PDB entry 3QER | X-ray diffraction, 1.96 A resolution | chains A and T of the 3 polymer chains in the assembly

Chain A:
Molecule: DNA polymerase
From: Enterobacteria phage RB69
Notes: EC 2.7.7.7
UniProt: Q38087 (DPOL_BPR69); residues 1-903 here = UniProt positions 1-903
Chain sequence (903 residues; each row starts with the number of its first residue):
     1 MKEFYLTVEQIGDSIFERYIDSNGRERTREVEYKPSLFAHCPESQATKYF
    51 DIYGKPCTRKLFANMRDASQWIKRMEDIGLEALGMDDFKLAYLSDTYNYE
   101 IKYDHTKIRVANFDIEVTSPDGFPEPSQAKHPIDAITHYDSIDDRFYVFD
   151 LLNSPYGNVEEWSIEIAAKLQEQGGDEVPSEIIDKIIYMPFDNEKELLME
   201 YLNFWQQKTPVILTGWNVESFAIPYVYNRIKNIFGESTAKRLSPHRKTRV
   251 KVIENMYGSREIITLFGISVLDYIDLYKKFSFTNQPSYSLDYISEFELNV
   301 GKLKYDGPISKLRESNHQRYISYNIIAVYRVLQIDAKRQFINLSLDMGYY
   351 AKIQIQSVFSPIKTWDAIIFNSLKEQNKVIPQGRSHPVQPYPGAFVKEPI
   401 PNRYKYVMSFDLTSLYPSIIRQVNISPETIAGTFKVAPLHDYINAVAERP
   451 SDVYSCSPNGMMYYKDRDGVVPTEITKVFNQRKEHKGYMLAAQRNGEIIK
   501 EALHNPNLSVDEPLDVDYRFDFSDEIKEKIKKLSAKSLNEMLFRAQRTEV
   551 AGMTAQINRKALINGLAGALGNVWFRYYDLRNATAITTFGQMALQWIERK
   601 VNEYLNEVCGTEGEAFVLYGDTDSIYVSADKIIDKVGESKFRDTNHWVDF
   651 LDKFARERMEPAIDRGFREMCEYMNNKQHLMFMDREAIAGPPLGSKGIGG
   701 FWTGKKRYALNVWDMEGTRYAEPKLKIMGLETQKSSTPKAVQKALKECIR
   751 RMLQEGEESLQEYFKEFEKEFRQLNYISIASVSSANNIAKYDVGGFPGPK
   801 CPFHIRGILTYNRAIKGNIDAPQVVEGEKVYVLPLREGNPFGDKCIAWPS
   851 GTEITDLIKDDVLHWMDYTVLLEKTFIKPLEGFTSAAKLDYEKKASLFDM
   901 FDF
Sequence notes: conflict Ala222 (Asp in Q38087), Ala327 (Asp in Q38087); engineered mutation Ala561 (Leu in Q38087), Gly565 (Ser in Q38087), Ala567 (Tyr in Q38087)
Ion coordination: Ca2+ site 1 near Glu116 (its only coordinating residue here); Ca2+ site 2: Asp411, Leu412, Asp623 (together with 2'-deoxyadenosine 5'-triphosphate); Ca2+ site 3: Asp411, Asp623 (together with 2'-deoxyadenosine 5'-triphosphate); Ca2+ site 4: Asn505, Asn507, Lys531
Residues lining bound ligands: 2'-deoxyadenosine 5'-triphosphate (DTP): Asp411, Leu412, Thr413, Ser414, Leu415, Tyr416, Pro417, Arg482, Lys486, Lys560, Asn564, Thr622, Asp623
Swiss-Prot annotation at these positions:
  - region: Thr248 to Thr264 (Beta hairpin), Lys705 to Tyr708 (Binding of DNA in B-conformation), Leu897 to Phe903 (Interaction with the polymerase clamp)
  - binding site (Mg(2+)): Asp114, Glu116, Asp411, Leu412, Asp623
  - binding site (substrate): Ser414 to Tyr416, Arg482, Lys560
  - site: Asp621 (Optimization of metal coordination by the polymerase active site), Lys706 (Optimization of metal coordination by the polymerase active site), Asp714 (Essential for viral replication)
  - mutagenesis: Leu415 (L415A/G: Decreases base selectivity by several hundred fold; L415G/F: Increased misinsertion, increased mismatch extension and inefficient proofreading; L415M: No effect on base selectivity), Asp621 (D621A: Drastic decrease in the efficiency of incorporation of dGMP), Lys706 (K706A: Almost complete loss of polymerase activity), Asp714 (D714A: Complete loss of viral replication)
From the paper describing this entry:
  - mutagenesis - L561A/S565G/Y567A (2,000 fold): increased catalytic activity on dAMP opposite dF
  - mutagenesis - Y567A: increased catalytic activity on dAMP opposite to dF
  - mutagenesis - S565G: unchanged catalytic activity on dAMP opposite dF
  - mutagenesis - L561A/Y567A, S565G/Y567A: increased catalytic activity
  - conformationally variable residues: Ala567, Gly568

Chain T:
Molecule: 18-nt DNA strand
Sequence (18 nucleotides; each row starts with the number of its first residue):
     1 TCGXGTAAGCAGTCCGCG
Modified residues: DFT (1-[2-deoxyribofuranosyl]-2,4-difluoro-5-methyl-benzene-5'monophosphate) at position 4

How chain A and chain T interact:
Residue-residue contacts (39; chain A residue first):
  Asp86(A) - DT1(T)  phosphate contact
  Asp87(A) - DT1(T)  hydrogen bond to the phosphate
  Ser360(A) - DG3(T)  phosphate contact
  Ser360(A) - DFT_4(T)  hydrogen bond to the phosphate
  Pro361(A) - DFT_4(T)  phosphate contact
  Ile362(A) - DG3(T)  phosphate contact
  Ile362(A) - DFT_4(T)  hydrogen bond to the phosphate
  Lys363(A) - DC2(T)  salt bridge to the phosphate
  Tyr391(A) - DG5(T)  sugar contact
  Tyr391(A) - DT6(T)  sugar contact
  Pro392(A) - DT6(T)  phosphate contact
  Pro392(A) - DA7(T)  phosphate contact
  Gly393(A) - DT6(T)  hydrogen bond to the phosphate
  Gly393(A) - DA7(T)  hydrogen bond to the phosphate
  Ala394(A) - DA7(T)  sugar contact
  Val396(A) - DA7(T)  phosphate contact
  Val396(A) - DA8(T)  phosphate contact
  Asn564(A) - DFT_4(T)  base contact
  Gly565(A) - DFT_4(T)  sugar contact
  Gly568(A) - DFT_4(T)  base contact
  Gly568(A) - DG5(T)  sugar contact
  Ala569(A) - DFT_4(T)  sugar contact
  Gly571(A) - DG5(T)  sugar contact
  Asn572(A) - DFT_4(T)  hydrogen bond to the phosphate
  Asn572(A) - DG5(T)  hydrogen bond to the phosphate
  Trp574(A) - DG3(T)  stacking on the base
  Lys705(A) - DA8(T)  salt bridge to the phosphate
  Lys705(A) - DG9(T)  sugar contact
  Lys706(A) - DA7(T)  base contact
  Lys706(A) - DA8(T)  sugar contact
  Arg707(A) - DG9(T)  phosphate contact
  Arg707(A) - DC10(T)  salt bridge to the phosphate
  Pro799(A) - DC14(T)  phosphate contact
  Lys800(A) - DT13(T)  phosphate contact
  Lys800(A) - DC14(T)  hydrogen bond to the phosphate
  Cys801(A) - DT13(T)  sugar contact
  Phe803(A) - DG12(T)  sugar contact
  Lys844(A) - DT13(T)  salt bridge to the phosphate
  Lys874(A) - DG12(T)  salt bridge to the phosphate
Other interface residues (no listed pair), chain A (34 interface residues in all): Lys279, Pro390, Glu398, Glu731, Lys734, Arg806, Lys878
Other interface residues (no listed pair), chain T (14 interface residues in all): DA11

Summary:
34 residues of chain A and 14 residues of chain T are in contact, with 8 hydrogen bonds, 5 salt bridges and 1
aromatic stacking contact. Among the polar pairs are Asp87(A)-DT1(T), Ser360(A)-DFT_4(T) and
Ile362(A)-DFT_4(T). The paper reports that L561A/Y567A and S565G/Y567A of chain A increase catalytic activity;
conformational variability at Ala567(A) and Gly568(A); 5 substitutions were tested in all.
Here chain A is DNA polymerase (Enterobacteria phage RB69) and chain T is an 18-nt DNA strand. Entry 3QER
(RB69 DNA Polymerase (L561A/S565G/Y567A) Ternary Complex with dATP Opposite Difluorotoluene Nucleoside) was
determined by X-ray diffraction together with 3QEI and 3QES from the same study.
